Entry 7RE3 (electron microscopy, 3.33 A resolution); this record covers chains D and P of the 16 polymer chains in the assembly.

# Chain D
Name: Non-structural protein 8
From: Severe acute respiratory syndrome coronavirus 2
Reference sequence: P0DTD1 (R1AB_SARS2); residues 1-198 here correspond to UniProt positions 3943-4140 (UniProt number = residue number + 3942)
Chain sequence (199 residues; numbered 0 to 198; the number before each row is that of its first residue; numbering starts at 0):
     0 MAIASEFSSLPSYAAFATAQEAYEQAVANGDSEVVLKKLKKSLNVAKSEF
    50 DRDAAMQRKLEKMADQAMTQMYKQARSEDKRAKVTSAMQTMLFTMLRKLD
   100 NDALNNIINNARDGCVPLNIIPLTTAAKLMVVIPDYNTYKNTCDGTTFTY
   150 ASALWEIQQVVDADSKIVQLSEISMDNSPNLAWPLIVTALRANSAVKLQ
Disordered / not traced: 0-6, 192-198
Sequence notes: initiating methionine (0)
Small-molecule neighbours: chapso (1N7): Ala63, Ala66, Met67, Met70
Swiss-Prot annotation at these positions:
  - site: Gln198 (Cleavage)

# Chain P
Molecule: Product RNA
Sequence (35 nucleotides; each row starts with the number of its first residue):
     1 CGCGUAGCAUGCUACGUCAUUCUCCUAAGAAGCUA
Disordered / not traced: 1

# Interface between chain D and chain P
Pairs across the interface (4):
  Asp50(D) - A19(P)  hydrogen bond to the sugar
  Arg51(D) - C18(P)  hydrogen bond to the sugar
  Ala54(D) - A19(P)  phosphate contact
  Ala54(D) - U20(P)  phosphate contact
Also at the interface, not in a pair above, chain D (5 interface residues in all): Lys36, Arg57
Also at the interface, not in a pair above, chain P (4 interface residues in all): U10

# In short
Chain D and chain P form an interface of 5 and 4 residues respectively, with 2 hydrogen bonds. Polar contacts
include Asp50(D)-A19(P) and Arg51(D)-C18(P). Bound to chain D: chapso.
Here chain D is Non-structural protein 8 (Severe acute respiratory syndrome coronavirus 2) and chain P is
Product RNA. Entry 7RE3 (SARS-CoV-2 replication-transcription complex bound to nsp13 helicase - nsp13(2)-RTC
dimer) was determined by electron microscopy together with 7RDX, 7RDY, 7RDZ, 7RE0, 7RE1 and 7RE2 from the same
study.
